9QWJ - chains B and D of the 3 polymer chains in the assembly; structure by X-ray diffraction, 2.04 A resolution.

Chain B:
Name: Beta-2-microglobulin, T-cell surface glycoprotein CD1c
Organism: Homo sapiens
Reference sequence: chimeric construct of P61769, P29017: residues 2-99 from P61769 (B2MG_HUMAN) positions 21-118 (UniProt number = residue number + 19); residues 116-389 from P29017 positions 24-297 (UniProt number = residue number - 92)
Amino-acid sequence (442 residues; row label = number of the first residue in the row; numbers below 1 keep their minus sign (Met-18 is residue -18)):
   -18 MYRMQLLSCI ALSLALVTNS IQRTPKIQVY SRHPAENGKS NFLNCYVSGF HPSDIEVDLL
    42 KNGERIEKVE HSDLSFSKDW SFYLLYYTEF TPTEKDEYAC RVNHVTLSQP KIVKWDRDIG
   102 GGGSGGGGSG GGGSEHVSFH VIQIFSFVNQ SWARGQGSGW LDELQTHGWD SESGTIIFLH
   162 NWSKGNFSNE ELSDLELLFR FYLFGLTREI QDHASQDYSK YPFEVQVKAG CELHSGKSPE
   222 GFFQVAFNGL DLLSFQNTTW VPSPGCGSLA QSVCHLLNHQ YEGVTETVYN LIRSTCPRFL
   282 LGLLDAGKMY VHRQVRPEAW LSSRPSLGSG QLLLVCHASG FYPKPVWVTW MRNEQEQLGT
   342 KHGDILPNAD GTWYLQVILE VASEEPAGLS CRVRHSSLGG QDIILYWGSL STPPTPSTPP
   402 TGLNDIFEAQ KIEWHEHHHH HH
Not modelled in the structure: -18 to 1, 104-112, 308-311, 389-423
Sequence notes: initiating methionine (-18); expression tag (-17 to 1, 390-423); linker (100-115)
Curated features (UniProtKB/Swiss-Prot):
  - modified residue: Gln3 (Pyrrolidone carboxylic acid)
  - glycosylation: Ile2 (N-linked (Glc) (glycation) isoleucine), Lys20 (N-linked (Glc) (glycation) lysine), Lys42 (N-linked (Glc) (glycation) lysine), Lys49 (N-linked (Glc) (glycation) lysine), Lys59 (N-linked (Glc) (glycation) lysine), Lys92 (N-linked (Glc) (glycation) lysine), Lys95 (N-linked (Glc) (glycation) lysine), Asn130 (N-linked (GlcNAc...) asparagine), Asn162 (N-linked (GlcNAc...) asparagine), Asn167 (N-linked (GlcNAc...) asparagine), Asn238 (N-linked (GlcNAc...) asparagine)
Disulfides: Cys26-Cys81, Cys212-Cys277, Cys317-Cys372
Glycans and other covalent adducts: N-acetylglucosamine (NAG) linked to Asn130, Asn167, Asn238
What the authors report for this chain:
  - conformationally variable residues (side-chain flip): Phe159

Chain D:
Name: TCR alpha
Organism: Homo sapiens
Amino-acid sequence (199 residues; each row starts with the number of its first residue; numbering starts at 0):
     0 MGNSVTQMEG PVTLSEEAFL TINCTYTATG YPSLFWYVQY PGEGLQLLLK ATKADDKGSN
    60 KGFEATYRKE TTSFHLEKGS VQVSDSAVYF CALSDQYGWG KLQFGAGTQV VVTPDIQNPD
   120 PAVYQLRDSK SSDKSVCLFT DFDSQTNVSQ SKDSDVYITD KCVLDMRSMD FKSNSAVAWS
   180 NKSDFACANA FNNSIIPED
Not modelled in the structure: 0-2, 130-131, 191-198
Disulfides: Cys23-Cys90, Cys136-Cys186
Ion coordination: Ca2+: Ser14, Glu15, Asp114
What the authors report for this chain:
  - conformationally variable residues (side-chain flip): Gln95

Chain B / chain D interface:
Contacting residue pairs - 21 pairs, chain B then chain D:
  Ser169(B) - Thr28(D)
  Glu172(B) - Thr28(D)
  Asp175(B) - Asp94(D)
  Asp175(B) - Gln95(D)  hydrogen bond (side chain-backbone)
  Asp175(B) - Tyr96(D)
  Leu176(B) - Tyr96(D)
  Leu178(B) - Gln95(D)
  Leu179(B) - Gln95(D)
  Leu179(B) - Tyr96(D)  hydrophobic
  Leu179(B) - Trp98(D)
  Phe182(B) - Gln95(D)
  Gly264(B) - Trp98(D)
  Val265(B) - Trp98(D)
  Glu267(B) - Lys52(D)  salt bridge
  Thr268(B) - Tyr96(D)
  Thr268(B) - Trp98(D)  hydrogen bond
  Asn271(B) - Tyr30(D)
  Leu272(B) - Tyr96(D)
  Ser275(B) - Tyr30(D)
  Thr276(B) - Tyr30(D)
  Thr276(B) - Tyr96(D)  hydrogen bond
Other interface residues (no listed pair), chain B (16 interface residues in all): Glu171
Other interface residues (no listed pair), chain D (8 interface residues in all): Gly29

In short:
16 residues of chain B face 8 of chain D across their interface, with 3 hydrogen bonds and 1 salt bridge.
Among the polar pairs are Glu267(B)-Lys52(D), Asp175(B)-Gln95(D) and Thr268(B)-Trp98(D). N-acetylglucosamine
is covalently linked to Asn130(B), Asn167(B) and Asn238(B). Ser14(D), Glu15(D) and Asp114(D) form the Ca2+
site. From the paper: conformational variability at Phe159(B) and Gln95(D).
Chain B is Beta-2-microglobulin, T-cell surface glycoprotein CD1c and chain D is TCR alpha, both from Homo
sapiens; the structure, Crystal structure of S2c TCR in complex with CD1c, was determined by X-ray diffraction
(same publication as 9QWK).
